9IVR - chains A and H of the 24 polymer chains in the assembly; structure by electron microscopy, 2.80 A resolution.

[Chain A (and H)]
Name: Ras GTPase-activating protein-binding protein 1
Source organism: Homo sapiens
Notes: EC 3.6.4.12, 3.6.4.13; chain H of this document is another copy of the same molecule, construct and numbering; everything in this record applies to it too
Reference sequence: Q13283 (G3BP1_HUMAN); residue numbers follow UniProt; this construct covers 1-138
Amino-acid sequence (141 residues; numbered -2 to 138; the number before each row is that of its first residue; numbers below 1 keep their minus sign (Gly-2 is residue -2)):
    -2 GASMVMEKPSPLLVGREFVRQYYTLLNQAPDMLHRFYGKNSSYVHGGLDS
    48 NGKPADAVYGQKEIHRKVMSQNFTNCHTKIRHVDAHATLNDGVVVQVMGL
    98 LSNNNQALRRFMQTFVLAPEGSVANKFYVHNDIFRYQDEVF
Not modelled in the structure: -2 to 4
Sequence notes: expression tag (-2 to 0)
Curated features (UniProtKB/Swiss-Prot):
  - cross-link (Glycyl lysine isopeptide (Lys-Gly)): Lys36 (interchain with G-Cter in ubiquitin), Lys50 (interchain with G-Cter in ubiquitin), Lys59 (interchain with G-Cter in ubiquitin), Lys64 (interchain with G-Cter in ubiquitin), Lys76 (interchain with G-Cter in ubiquitin), Lys123 (interchain with G-Cter in ubiquitin)
  - natural variant: Arg78 (R78C: Found in a patient with a neurodevelopmental disorder; uncertain significance), Arg132 (R132I: Found in a patient with a neurodevelopmental disorder; uncertain significance)
  - mutagenesis: Phe15 (F15W: Decreased interaction with USP10), Phe33 (F33W: Abolished interaction with CAPRIN1 and ability to undergo liquid-liquid phase separation. Abolished interaction with USP10), Lys36 (K36R: In 10KR; abolished ubiquitination in response to heat shock, leading to decreased stress granule disassembly when associated with R-50, R-59, R-64, R-76, R-123, R-353, R-357, R-376 and R-393 ...), Lys50 (K50R: In 10KR; abolished ubiquitination in response to heat shock, leading to decreased stress granule disassembly when associated with R-36, R-59, R-64, R-76, R-123, R-353, R-357, R-376 and R-393 ...), Lys59 (K59R: In 10KR; abolished ubiquitination in response to heat shock, leading to decreased stress granule disassembly when associated with R-36, R-50, R-64, R-76, R-123, R-353, R-357, R-376 and R-393 ...), Lys64 (K64R: In 10KR; abolished ubiquitination in response to heat shock, leading to decreased stress granule disassembly when associated with R-36, R-50, R-59, R-76, R-123, R-353, R-357, R-376 and R-393 ...), Lys76 (K76R: In 10KR; abolished ubiquitination in response to heat shock, leading to decreased stress granule disassembly when associated with R-36, R-50, R-59, R-64, R-123, R-353, R-357, R-376 and R-393 ...), Lys123 (K123R: In 10KR; abolished ubiquitination in response to heat shock, leading to decreased stress granule disassembly when associated with R-36, R-50, R-59, R-64, R-76, R-353, R-357, R-376 and R-393 ...), Phe124 (F124W: Does not affect interaction with USP10)

[Interface between chain A and chain H]
Residue-residue contacts (15; chain A residue first):
  Arg13(A) - Ala26(H)
  Arg13(A) - Asp28(H)  salt bridge
  Arg17(A) - Asn72(H)  hydrogen bond
  Thr21(A) - Asn72(H)  hydrogen bond
  Thr21(A) - Asn102(H)  hydrogen bond
  Asn24(A) - Asn102(H)
  Gln25(A) - Asn102(H)
  His74(A) - Asn101(H)  hydrogen bond (side chain-backbone)
  His74(A) - Gln103(H)
  Thr75(A) - Asn101(H)  hydrogen bond (backbone-side chain)
  Lys76(A) - Gln68(H)  hydrogen bond (side chain-backbone)
  Lys76(A) - Asn69(H)  hydrogen bond (side chain-backbone)
  Lys76(A) - Asn101(H)
  Ile77(A) - Asn69(H)
  Arg78(A) - Asn69(H)
Interface residues without a listed pair, chain A (11 interface residues in all): Tyr20
Interface residues without a listed pair, chain H (12 interface residues in all): Asn24, Gln25, Met29, Thr71

[Summary]
The interface between chain A and chain H involves 11 residues on one side and 12 on the other; the contacts
include 7 hydrogen bonds and 1 salt bridge. Polar pairs include Arg13(A)-Asp28(H), Arg17(A)-Asn72(H) and
Thr21(A)-Asn72(H). From UniProt: 9 mutagenesis sites on chain A.
Chain A and chain H are both Ras GTPase-activating protein-binding protein 1 (Homo sapiens); the structure,
Cryo-EM structure of the CHIKV nsP3 peptide in complex with the NTF2L domain of G3BP1 (Conformation ..., was
determined by electron microscopy, deposited together with 9IVQ, 9IVS and 9J5S.
